PDB entry 8Z4L | electron microscopy, 2.85 A resolution | chains J and N of the 14 polymer chains in the assembly

Chain J:
Molecule: a protein
Sequence (200 residues; each row starts with the number of its first residue):
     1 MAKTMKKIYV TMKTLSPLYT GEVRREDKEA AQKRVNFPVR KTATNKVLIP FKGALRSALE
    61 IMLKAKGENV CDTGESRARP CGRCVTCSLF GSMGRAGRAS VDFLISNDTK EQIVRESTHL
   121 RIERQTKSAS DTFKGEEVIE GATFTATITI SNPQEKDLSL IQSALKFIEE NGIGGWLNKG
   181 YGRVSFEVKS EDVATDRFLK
Disordered / not traced: 1

Chain N:
Molecule: 60-nt RNA strand
Sequence (60 nucleotides; row label = number of the first residue in the row; numbers below 1 keep their minus sign (G-19 is residue -19)):
   -19 GAACAGAAGA ACACCUAAAC GCGAAGCGCA CCUAAUUUCG AAUCCAGCAU GAGAAGCUAA
Disordered / not traced: -19 to -17, -11 to 2, 38-40

Chain J / chain N interface:
Pairs across the interface (16; chain J residue first):
  Asn36(J) with A14(N), hydrogen bond to the sugar; A15(N), hydrogen bond to the phosphate
  Phe37(J) with A15(N), base contact; U16(N), base contact
  Arg77(J) with A21(N), hydrogen bond to the sugar; A22(N), sugar contact
  Arg79(J) with U23(N), sugar contact
  Met93(J) with A22(N), base contact; U23(N), base contact
  Thr118(J) with A14(N), base contact
  Asp131(J) with A15(N), base contact
  Thr132(J) with U13(N), hydrogen bond to the base; A14(N), hydrogen bond to the sugar
  Phe133(J) with A14(N), sugar contact; A15(N), base contact
  Lys134(J) with A14(N), hydrogen bond to the sugar
Interface residues without a listed pair, chain J (11 interface residues in all): Leu120

Summary:
11 residues of chain J and 7 residues of chain N are in contact, with 6 hydrogen bonds. Among the polar pairs
are Thr132(J)-U13(N), Asn36(J)-A14(N) and Arg77(J)-A21(N).
Here chain J is a protein and chain N is a 60-nt RNA strand. Entry 8Z4L (Cryo-EM structure of CTR-bound type
VII CRISPR-Cas complex at substrate-engaged state I) was determined by electron microscopy (same publication
as 8YHD, 8YHE, 8Z4J, 8Z99, 8Z9C and 8Z9E).
